8QDQ - chains A and B; structure by X-ray diffraction, 2.00 A resolution.

[Chain A (and B)]
Protein: Lipoxygenase
Organism: Vitis vinifera
Notes: chain B of this document is another copy of the same molecule, construct and numbering; everything in this record applies to it too
UniProtKB: D7SLA9 (D7SLA9_VITVI); numbering as in UniProt (aligned over 48-901)
Amino-acid sequence (863 residues; numbered 39 to 901; the number before each row is that of its first residue):
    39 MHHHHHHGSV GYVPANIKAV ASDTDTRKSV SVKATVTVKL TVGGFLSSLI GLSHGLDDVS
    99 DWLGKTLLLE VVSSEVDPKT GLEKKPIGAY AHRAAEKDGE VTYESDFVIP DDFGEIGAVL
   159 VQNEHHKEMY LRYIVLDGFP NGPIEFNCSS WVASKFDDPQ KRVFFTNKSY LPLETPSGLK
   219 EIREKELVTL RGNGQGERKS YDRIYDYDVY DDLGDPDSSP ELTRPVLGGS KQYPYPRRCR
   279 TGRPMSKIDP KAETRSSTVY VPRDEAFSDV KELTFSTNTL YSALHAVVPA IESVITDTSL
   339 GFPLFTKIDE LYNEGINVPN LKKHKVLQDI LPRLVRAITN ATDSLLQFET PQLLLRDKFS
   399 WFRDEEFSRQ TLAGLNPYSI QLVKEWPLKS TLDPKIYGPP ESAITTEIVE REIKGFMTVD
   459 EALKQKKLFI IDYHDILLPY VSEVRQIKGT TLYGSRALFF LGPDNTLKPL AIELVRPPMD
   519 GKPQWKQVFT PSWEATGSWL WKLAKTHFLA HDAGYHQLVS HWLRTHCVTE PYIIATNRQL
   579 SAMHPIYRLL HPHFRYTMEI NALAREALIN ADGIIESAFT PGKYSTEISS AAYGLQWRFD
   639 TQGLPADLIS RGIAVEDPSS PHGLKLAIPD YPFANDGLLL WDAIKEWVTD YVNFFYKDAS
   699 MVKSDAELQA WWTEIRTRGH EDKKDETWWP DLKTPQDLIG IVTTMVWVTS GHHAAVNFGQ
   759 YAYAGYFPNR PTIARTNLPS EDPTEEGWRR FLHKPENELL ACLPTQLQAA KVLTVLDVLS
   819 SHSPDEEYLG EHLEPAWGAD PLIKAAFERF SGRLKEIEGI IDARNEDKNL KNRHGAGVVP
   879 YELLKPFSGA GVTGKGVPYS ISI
Not modelled in the structure: 39-66, 92-95, 376-378 (chain B: 39-66, 92-94, 376-380)
Differences from the reference sequence: initiating methionine (39); expression tag (40-47); conflict Ala379 (Ser in D7SLA9)
Metal / ion sites: Fe ion: His559, His564, His751, Ile901
From the paper describing this entry:
  - self-association interface (contacts with another copy of this molecule); pairs are residue here / residue on that copy: Glu532-Lys869, Arg787-Glu864 (salt bridge), Phe397, Trp399, Phe400, Trp531, Trp537, His791
  - contacts within the chain: Val80-Trp100, Glu166-Arg301 (salt bridge), Trp189-Arg301 (cation-pi contact), Arg301-Asp307 (salt bridge)
  - Fe ion coordination: His559, His564, His751, Asn755
  - specificity-determining residues: Phe617
  - specificity-determining residues: Ala602 (citing earlier work)
  - conformationally variable residues (side-chain flip): His830
  - mutagenesis - R787E/K869E: decreased binding to dimer
  - mutagenesis - R787E/K869E: decreased catalytic activity
  - allosteric site: Arg593, His830 (proposed by the authors, not directly observed)

[Chain A / chain B interface]
Contacting residue pairs (72):
  Phe343(A) - Phe397(B)  hydrophobic
  Thr344(A) - Lys396(B)
  Leu392(A) - Lys792(B)
  Leu393(A) - Lys792(B)  hydrogen bond (backbone-side chain)
  Arg394(A) - His791(B)
  Arg394(A) - Pro793(B)
  Asp395(A) - Trp537(B)  hydrogen bond
  Asp395(A) - Glu794(B)
  Lys396(A) - Phe343(B)
  Lys396(A) - Glu794(B)  hydrogen bond (backbone-side chain)
  Phe397(A) - Phe343(B)  hydrophobic
  Phe397(A) - Phe400(B)  hydrophobic
  Phe397(A) - Trp537(B)  hydrophobic
  Phe400(A) - Phe400(B)  hydrophobic
  Arg401(A) - Ala533(B)
  Arg401(A) - Ser536(B)
  Glu403(A) - Trp531(B)
  Glu403(A) - Ser536(B)
  Arg449(A) - Gly453(B)
  Arg449(A) - Phe454(B)
  Lys452(A) - Lys452(B)
  Lys452(A) - Gly453(B)
  Gly453(A) - Glu448(B)
  Gly453(A) - Lys452(B)
  Phe454(A) - Arg449(B)
  Phe454(A) - Trp531(B)  hydrophobic
  Phe498(A) - Trp531(B)  hydrophobic
  Gly500(A) - Trp531(B)
  Lys506(A) - Trp531(B)
  Trp531(A) - Glu403(B)
  Trp531(A) - Phe454(B)  hydrophobic
  Trp531(A) - Phe498(B)  hydrophobic
  Trp531(A) - Gly500(B)
  Trp531(A) - Thr504(B)
  Trp531(A) - Lys506(B)
  Glu532(A) - Lys869(B)
  Ala533(A) - Arg401(B)
  Ala533(A) - Ala874(B)
  Ala533(A) - Val876(B)  hydrophobic
  Thr534(A) - Gly873(B)
  Thr534(A) - Ala874(B)  hydrogen bond (side chain-backbone)
  Ser536(A) - Arg401(B)
  Ser536(A) - Glu403(B)  hydrogen bond
  Trp537(A) - Asp395(B)  hydrogen bond
  Trp537(A) - Phe397(B)  hydrophobic
  Trp537(A) - Arg401(B)
  Trp537(A) - Ala874(B)
  Arg787(A) - Glu864(B)  salt bridge
  Phe789(A) - Ala874(B)  hydrophobic
  Leu790(A) - His872(B)
  Leu790(A) - Gly873(B)
  Leu790(A) - Ala874(B)
  Leu790(A) - Gly875(B)  hydrogen bond (backbone-backbone)
  His791(A) - Arg394(B)  hydrogen bond (backbone-side chain)
  Lys792(A) - Leu393(B)  hydrogen bond (side chain-backbone)
  Pro793(A) - Arg394(B)
  Pro793(A) - Ala874(B)
  Pro793(A) - Gly875(B)
  Glu794(A) - Asp395(B)
  Glu794(A) - Lys396(B)  hydrogen bond (side chain-backbone)
  Glu864(A) - Arg787(B)  salt bridge
  His872(A) - Leu790(B)
  Gly873(A) - Thr534(B)
  Gly873(A) - Leu790(B)
  Ala874(A) - Ala533(B)
  Ala874(A) - Thr534(B)  hydrogen bond (backbone-side chain)
  Ala874(A) - Trp537(B)
  Ala874(A) - Leu790(B)
  Ala874(A) - Pro793(B)
  Gly875(A) - Leu790(B)  hydrogen bond (backbone-backbone)
  Gly875(A) - Pro793(B)
  Val876(A) - Ala533(B)  hydrophobic
Also at the interface, not in a pair above, chain A (43 interface residues in all): Trp399, Glu448, Asp502, Thr504, Ser530, Lys869
Also at the interface, not in a pair above, chain B (41 interface residues in all): Thr344, Leu392, Asp502, Glu532, Phe789

[Summary]
Chain A and chain B form an interface of 43 and 41 residues respectively; the contacts include 12 hydrogen
bonds and 2 salt bridges. Polar contacts include Arg787(A)-Glu864(B), Leu393(A)-Lys792(B) and
Asp395(A)-Trp537(B). From the paper: R787E/K869E of chain A reduce binding to dimer; Fe ion coordination by
His559(A), His564(A) and His751(A) among others.
Both chains are Lipoxygenase (Vitis vinifera). Entry 8QDQ (Vitis vinifera dimeric 13S-lipoxygenase LOXA in the
closed conformation) was determined by X-ray diffraction together with 8QDR from the same study.
